PDB entry 7PQX | electron microscopy, 3.08 A resolution | chains A and B

Chain A (and B):
Molecule: Putative iron-sulfur protein
Organism: Thermochaetoides thermophila DSM 1495
Notes: chain B of this document is another copy of the same molecule, construct and numbering; everything in this record applies to it too
Reference sequence: G0SBE6 (G0SBE6_CHATD); residue numbers follow UniProt; this construct covers 1-700
Sequence (700 residues; numbered 1 to 700; the number before each row is that of its first residue):
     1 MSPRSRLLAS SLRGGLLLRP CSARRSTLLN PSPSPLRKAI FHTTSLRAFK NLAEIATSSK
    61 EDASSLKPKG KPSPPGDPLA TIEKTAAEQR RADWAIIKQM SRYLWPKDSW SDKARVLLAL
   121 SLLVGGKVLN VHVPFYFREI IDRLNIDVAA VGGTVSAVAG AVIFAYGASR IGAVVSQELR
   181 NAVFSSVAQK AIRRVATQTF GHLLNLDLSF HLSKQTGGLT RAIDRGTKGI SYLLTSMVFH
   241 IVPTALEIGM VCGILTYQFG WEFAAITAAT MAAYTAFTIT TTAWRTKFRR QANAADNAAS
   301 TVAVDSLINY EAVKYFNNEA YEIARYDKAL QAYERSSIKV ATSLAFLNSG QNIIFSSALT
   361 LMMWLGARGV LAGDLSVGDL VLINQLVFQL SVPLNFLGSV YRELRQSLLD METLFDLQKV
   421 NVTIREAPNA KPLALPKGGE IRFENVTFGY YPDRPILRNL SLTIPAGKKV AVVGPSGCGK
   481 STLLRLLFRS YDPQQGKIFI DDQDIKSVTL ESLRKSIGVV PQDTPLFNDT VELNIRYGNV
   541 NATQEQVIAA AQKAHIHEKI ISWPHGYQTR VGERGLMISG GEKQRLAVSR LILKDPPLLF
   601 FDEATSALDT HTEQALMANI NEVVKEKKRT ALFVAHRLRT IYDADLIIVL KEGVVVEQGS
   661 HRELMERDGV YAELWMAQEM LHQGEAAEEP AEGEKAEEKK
Disordered / not traced: 1-94, 675-700
What the authors report for this chain:
  - mutagenesis - E603Q: abolished catalytic activity
  - catalytic residues: E603
  - mutagenesis - R285A/Q351A, R289A/R402A, R289A/Q351A/R402A: decreased binding to cluster

Interface between chain A and chain B:
Pairs across the interface (217; chain A residue first):
  F137(A) with M363(B), hydrophobic; V381(B), hydrophobic; N384(B)
  I140(A) with M363(B), hydrophobic; L380(B), hydrophobic
  I141(A) with V377(B); L380(B), hydrophobic; V381(B), hydrophobic
  L144(A) with A367(B), hydrophobic; V370(B); L371(B), hydrophobic; V377(B); L380(B), hydrophobic
  N145(A) with N145(B), hydrogen bond
  V148(A) with V370(B); L371(B); G373(B)
  T154(A) with L371(B)
  V155(A) with W364(B); A367(B); R368(B); L371(B), hydrophobic
  S156(A) with W364(B)
  G160(A) with W364(B)
  I163(A) with T360(B); M363(B), hydrophobic; W364(B), hydrophobic; A367(B), hydrophobic
  F164(A) with W364(B), hydrophobic
  Y166(A) with M363(B), hydrophobic; N384(B), hydrogen bond
  G167(A) with T360(B)
  R170(A) with N352(B); S356(B); L359(B); F388(B)
  I171(A) with I353(B), hydrophobic; S356(B)
  V174(A) with N352(B)
  V175(A) with S349(B)
  E178(A) with A345(B); N348(B), hydrogen bond; S349(B)
  S185(A) with A341(B)
  S186(A) with I338(B)
  Q189(A) with Y333(B); E334(B); S337(B)
  K190(A) with E334(B), salt bridge
  R193(A) with D327(B), salt bridge; L330(B); Q331(B); E334(B), salt bridge
  A196(A) with Y326(B); L330(B), hydrophobic
  T197(A) with I323(B); D327(B)
  F200(A) with A303(B); S306(B); L307(B), hydrophobic; E322(B); Y326(B), hydrophobic
  G201(A) with I323(B)
  L204(A) with S306(B); L307(B), hydrophobic; Y310(B); K314(B)
  L206(A) with Y310(B), hydrogen bond (backbone-side chain)
  D207(A) with Y310(B)
  L208(A) with Y310(B), hydrophobic; E311(B)
  H211(A) with L307(B); Y310(B)
  T216(A) with L307(B); I308(B)
  T220(A) with S300(B); A303(B); V304(B); L307(B)
  I223(A) with Y326(B)
  K228(A) with D296(B), salt bridge
  D296(A) with K228(B), salt bridge
  S300(A) with T220(B)
  A303(A) with F200(B); T220(B)
  V304(A) with T220(B)
  D305(A) with F527(B); N528(B)
  S306(A) with F200(B); L204(B)
  L307(A) with F200(B), hydrophobic; L204(B), hydrophobic; H211(B); T216(B); T220(B)
  I308(A) with T216(B)
  N309(A) with P525(B); F527(B)
  Y310(A) with L204(B); L206(B), hydrogen bond (side chain-backbone); D207(B); L208(B); H211(B)
  E311(A) with L208(B)
  A312(A) with P525(B), hydrophobic; Y537(B)
  V313(A) with Y537(B)
  K314(A) with L204(B); F488(B); R514(B)
  Y315(A) with L484(B); F488(B), hydrophobic; V519(B), hydrophobic; K594(B), hydrogen bond (backbone-side chain)
  F316(A) with V519(B); Y537(B); G538(B); R590(B); K594(B)
  N317(A) with E511(B); R514(B), hydrogen bond (side chain-backbone); K515(B)
  N318(A) with Y537(B), hydrogen bond (side chain-backbone); V540(B)
  E319(A) with E511(B)
  Y321(A) with L533(B); Y537(B), hydrophobic
  E322(A) with F200(B); F527(B); Y537(B), hydrogen bond
  I323(A) with T197(B); G201(B)
  Y326(A) with A196(B); F200(B), hydrophobic; I223(B)
  D327(A) with R193(B), salt bridge; T197(B)
  L330(A) with R193(B); A196(B), hydrophobic
  Q331(A) with R193(B)
  Y333(A) with Q189(B)
  E334(A) with Q189(B); K190(B), salt bridge; R193(B), salt bridge
  S337(A) with Q189(B)
  I338(A) with S186(B)
  A341(A) with S185(B)
  A345(A) with E178(B)
  N348(A) with E178(B), hydrogen bond
  S349(A) with V175(B); E178(B)
  N352(A) with R170(B); V174(B)
  I353(A) with I171(B), hydrophobic
  S356(A) with R170(B); I171(B)
  L359(A) with R170(B)
  T360(A) with I163(B); G167(B)
  M363(A) with F137(B), hydrophobic; I140(B), hydrophobic; I163(B), hydrophobic; Y166(B), hydrophobic
  W364(A) with V155(B); S156(B); G160(B); I163(B), hydrophobic; F164(B), hydrophobic
  A367(A) with L144(B), hydrophobic; V155(B); I163(B), hydrophobic
  R368(A) with V155(B)
  V370(A) with L144(B); V148(B)
  L371(A) with L144(B), hydrophobic; V148(B); T154(B); V155(B), hydrophobic
  G373(A) with V148(B)
  V377(A) with I141(B); L144(B)
  L380(A) with I140(B), hydrophobic; I141(B), hydrophobic; L144(B), hydrophobic
  V381(A) with F137(B), hydrophobic; I141(B), hydrophobic
  N384(A) with Y166(B), hydrogen bond
  Q385(A) with Q385(B)
  F388(A) with R170(B); F388(B), hydrophobic
  L484(A) with Y315(B)
  F488(A) with K314(B); Y315(B), hydrophobic
  E511(A) with N317(B); E319(B)
  R514(A) with K314(B); N317(B), hydrogen bond (backbone-side chain)
  K515(A) with N317(B)
  V519(A) with Y315(B), hydrophobic; F316(B)
  P525(A) with N309(B); A312(B), hydrophobic
  F527(A) with D305(B); N309(B); E322(B)
  N528(A) with D305(B)
  L533(A) with Y321(B)
  Y537(A) with A312(B); V313(B); F316(B); N318(B), hydrogen bond (backbone-side chain); E322(B), hydrogen bond
  G538(A) with F316(B)
  V540(A) with N318(B)
  R590(A) with F316(B)
  K594(A) with Y315(B), hydrogen bond (side chain-backbone); F316(B)
Also at the interface, not in a pair above, chain A (119 interface residues in all): I146, G152, V158, A182, L203, N205, G217, L219, D224, T342, L344, A372, I517, P521, L526
Also at the interface, not in a pair above, chain B (119 interface residues in all): I146, G152, V158, A182, L203, N205, G217, L219, D224, T342, L344, A372, I517, P521, L526

Summary:
The chain A/chain B interface involves 119 residues from each chain; the contacts include 15 hydrogen bonds
and 8 salt bridges. Polar pairs include K190(A)-E334(B), R193(A)-D327(B) and R193(A)-E334(B). The paper
reports the catalytic residue E603(A); R285A/Q351A, R289A/R402A and R289A/Q351A/R402A of chain A reduce
binding to cluster.
Both chains are Putative iron-sulfur protein (Thermochaetoides thermophila DSM 1495). Entry 7PQX (Structure of
CtAtm1 in the inward-facing open conformation) was determined by electron microscopy together with 7PR1, 7PRO,
7PRU and 7PSD from the same study.
